Entry 8YE4 (X-ray diffraction, 3.20 A resolution); this record covers chains A and E of the 5 polymer chains in the assembly.

== Chain A ==
Name: MHC class I antigen precusor
Source organism: Homo sapiens
UniProt: Q6IVJ7 (Q6IVJ7_HUMAN); residues 1-274 here correspond to UniProt positions 25-298 (UniProt number = residue number + 24)
Amino-acid sequence (274 residues; numbered 1 to 274; the number before each row is that of its first residue):
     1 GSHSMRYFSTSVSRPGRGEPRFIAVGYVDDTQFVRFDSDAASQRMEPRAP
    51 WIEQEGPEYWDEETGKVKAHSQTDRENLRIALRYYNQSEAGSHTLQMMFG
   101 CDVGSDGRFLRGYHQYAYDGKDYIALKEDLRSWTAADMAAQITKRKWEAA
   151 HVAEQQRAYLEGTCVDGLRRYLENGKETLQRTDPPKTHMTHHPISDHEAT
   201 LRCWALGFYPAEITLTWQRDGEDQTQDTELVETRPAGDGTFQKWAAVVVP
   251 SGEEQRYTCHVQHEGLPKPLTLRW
Disulfide bonds: Cys101-Cys164, Cys203-Cys259

== Chain E ==
Name: Spike protein S1
Notes: fragment: 448-456 peptide
UniProt: P0DTC2 (SPIKE_SARS2); residues 1-9 here correspond to UniProt positions 448-456 (UniProt number = residue number + 447)
Amino-acid sequence (9 residues; each row starts with the number of its first residue):
     1 NYNYLYRLF
UniProt features mapped onto this chain:
  - region: Asn1 to Phe9 (Immunodominant HLA epitope recognized by the CD8+)
From the paper describing this entry:
  - mutagenesis - L5R, Y6F: abolished binding to TCRNYN-I
  - mutagenesis - L5R (8.7-fold), Y6F (13.5-fold): decreased binding to TCRNYN-II
  - mutagenesis - N3K (1.5-fold), L5Q (4.2-fold): decreased binding to TCRNYN-I

== How chain A and chain E interact ==
Residue-residue contacts (50):
  Met5(A) with Asn1(E)
  Tyr7(A) with Asn1(E); Tyr2(E), hydrophobic
  Phe22(A) with Tyr2(E)
  Ala24(A) with Tyr2(E)
  Met45(A) with Tyr2(E), hydrophobic
  Tyr59(A) with Asn1(E)
  Glu62(A) with Tyr4(E)
  Glu63(A) with Asn1(E), hydrogen bond; Tyr2(E), hydrogen bond (side chain-backbone)
  Lys66(A) with Asn1(E); Tyr2(E), hydrogen bond (side chain-backbone); Asn3(E); Tyr4(E)
  Val67(A) with Tyr2(E)
  His70(A) with Tyr2(E), hydrogen bond; Leu5(E)
  Thr73(A) with Leu5(E); Tyr6(E); Arg7(E); Leu8(E)
  Glu76(A) with Leu8(E)
  Asn77(A) with Arg7(E); Leu8(E); Phe9(E), hydrogen bond (side chain-backbone)
  Ile80(A) with Leu8(E), hydrophobic; Phe9(E), hydrophobic
  Tyr84(A) with Phe9(E), hydrogen bond (side chain-backbone)
  Leu95(A) with Phe9(E), hydrophobic
  Met97(A) with Leu5(E), hydrophobic
  Phe99(A) with Asn3(E)
  His114(A) with Leu5(E)
  Tyr116(A) with Phe9(E), hydrophobic
  Tyr123(A) with Phe9(E), hydrophobic
  Thr143(A) with Phe9(E), hydrogen bond (side chain-backbone)
  Lys146(A) with Phe9(E)
  Trp147(A) with Arg7(E); Leu8(E), hydrogen bond (side chain-backbone); Phe9(E), hydrophobic
  Ala150(A) with Arg7(E)
  Val152(A) with Arg7(E)
  Gln155(A) with Tyr6(E), hydrogen bond; Arg7(E)
  Gln156(A) with Asn3(E), hydrogen bond
  Tyr159(A) with Asn1(E), hydrogen bond (side chain-backbone); Tyr2(E); Asn3(E), hydrogen bond (side chain-backbone)
  Thr163(A) with Asn1(E)
  Gly167(A) with Asn1(E)
  Tyr171(A) with Asn1(E), hydrogen bond (side chain-backbone)
Other interface residues (no listed pair), chain A (35 interface residues in all): Ser9, Ala69

== In short ==
Chain A and chain E form an interface of 35 and 9 residues respectively; the contacts include 13 hydrogen
bonds. Polar contacts include Glu63(A)-Asn1(E), Glu63(A)-Tyr2(E) and Lys66(A)-Tyr2(E). From the paper: L5R and
Y6F of chain E abolish binding to TCRNYN-I; L5R and Y6F of chain E reduce binding to TCRNYN-II.
Chain A is MHC class I antigen precusor (Homo sapiens) and chain E is Spike protein S1; the structure, The
complex of TCR NYN-I and HLA-A24 bound to SARS-CoV-2 Spike448-456 peptide NYNYLYRLF, was determined by X-ray
diffraction, deposited together with 8ZV9.
